PDB entry 8VJM | electron microscopy, 4.00 A resolution | chains A and C of the 4 polymer chains in the assembly

== Chain A (and C) ==
Name: Stage IV sporulation protein FB
Organism: Bacillus subtilis subsp. subtilis str. 168
Notes: EC 3.4.24.-; chain C of this document is another copy of the same molecule, construct and numbering; everything in this record applies to it too
UniProtKB: P26937 (SP4FB_BACSU); residue numbers follow UniProt; this construct covers 1-288
Chain sequence (314 residues; each row starts with the number of its first residue):
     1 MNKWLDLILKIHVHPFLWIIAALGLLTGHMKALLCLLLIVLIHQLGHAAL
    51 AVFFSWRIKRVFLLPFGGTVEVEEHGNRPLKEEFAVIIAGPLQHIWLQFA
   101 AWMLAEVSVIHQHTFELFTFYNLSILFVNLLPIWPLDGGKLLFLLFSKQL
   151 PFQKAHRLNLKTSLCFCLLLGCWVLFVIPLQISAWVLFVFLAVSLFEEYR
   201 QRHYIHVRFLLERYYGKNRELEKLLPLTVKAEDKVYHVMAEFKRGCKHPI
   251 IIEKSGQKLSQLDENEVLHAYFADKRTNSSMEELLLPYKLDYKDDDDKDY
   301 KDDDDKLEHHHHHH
Unresolved in the structure: 289-314
Sequence notes: engineered mutation Gln-44 (Glu in P26937); expression tag (289-314)
Ligand contacts:
  - Lauryl Maltose Neopentyl Glycol (LMN), molecule 1: Phe-16, Leu-17, Ile-20, His-29, Ala-32, Leu-33, Leu-36, Pro-65, His-113, Leu-117, Tyr-121, Ser-183, Val-186
  - Lauryl Maltose Neopentyl Glycol (LMN), molecule 2: Leu-25, Leu-26, Thr-27, Gly-28
Swiss-Prot annotation at these positions:
  - binding site (Zn(2+)): His-43, His-47, Asp-137
  - mutagenesis: His-43 (H43F: Loss of activity), His-47 (H47F: Loss of activity)
What the authors report for this chain:
  - mutagenesis - E83A, H203A, Y204A, H206A, R208A, F209A, E212A, Y215A, R244A: unchanged catalytic activity
  - mutagenesis - Y204A/R208A, R213A: decreased catalytic activity
  - catalytic residues: His-43, His-47, Asp-137 (by similarity / conservation)

== Interface between chain A and chain C ==
Residue-residue contacts - 8 pairs, chain A then chain C:
  Trp-18(A) with Phe-16(C)
  Ala-22(A) with Ile-19(C), hydrophobic
  Leu-23(A) with Leu-23(C), hydrophobic
  Leu-26(A) with Leu-23(C); Gly-24(C); His-29(C), hydrogen bond (backbone-side chain)
  Met-30(A) with Leu-180(C), hydrophobic
  Leu-34(A) with Leu-180(C), hydrophobic
Other interface residues (no listed pair), chain A (7 interface residues in all): Lys-31
Other interface residues (no listed pair), chain C (9 interface residues in all): Ile-20, Thr-27, Ile-182

== In short ==
7 residues of chain A and 9 residues of chain C are in contact, with 1 hydrogen bond. Its one hydrogen-bonded
contact is Leu-26(A)/His-29(C). Ligands of chain A: Lauryl Maltose Neopentyl Glycol. From the paper: catalytic
residues His-43(A), His-47(A) and Asp-137(A); Y204A/R208A and R213A of chain A reduce catalytic activity; 11
substitutions were tested in all.
Both chains are Stage IV sporulation protein FB (Bacillus subtilis subsp. subtilis str. 168). Entry 8VJM
(SpoIVFB(E44Q variant):pro-sigmaK complex) was determined by electron microscopy, deposited together with
8VJL.
